Entry 1BVL (X-ray diffraction, 2.87 A resolution); this record covers chains A and B.

== Chain A ==
Protein: HULYS11
Organism: Homo sapiens, Mus musculus
Notes: fragment: fv
Sequence (117 residues; row label = number of the first residue in the row):
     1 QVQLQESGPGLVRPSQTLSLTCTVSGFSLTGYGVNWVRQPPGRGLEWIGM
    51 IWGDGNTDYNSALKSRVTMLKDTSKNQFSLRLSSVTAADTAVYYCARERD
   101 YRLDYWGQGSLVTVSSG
Not modelled in the structure: 117
Disulfide bonds: Cys-22/Cys-95

== Chain B ==
Protein: HULYS11
Organism: Homo sapiens, Mus musculus
Notes: fragment: fv
Sequence (108 residues; each row starts with the number of its first residue):
     1 DIQMTQSPSSLSASVGDRVTITCRASGNIHNYLAWYQQKPGKAPKLLIYY
    51 TTTLADGVPSRFSGSGSGTDYTFTISSLQPEDIATYYCQHFWSTPRTFGQ
   101 GTKVEIKR
Disulfide bonds: Cys-23/Cys-88

== How chain A and chain B interact ==
Contacting residue pairs (29; chain A residue first):
  Asn-35(A) with Arg-96(B)
  Gln-39(A) with Gln-38(B), hydrogen bond; Tyr-87(B)
  Gly-44(A) with Tyr-87(B)
  Leu-45(A) with Gln-38(B); Pro-44(B), hydrophobic; Tyr-87(B), hydrophobic; Phe-98(B)
  Trp-47(A) with Pro-95(B), hydrophobic; Arg-96(B); Phe-98(B)
  Asp-58(A) with Thr-94(B), hydrogen bond
  Tyr-94(A) with Lys-42(B); Ala-43(B), hydrophobic
  Glu-98(A) with Phe-91(B); Arg-96(B), salt bridge
  Tyr-101(A) with Tyr-32(B), hydrophobic; Phe-91(B)
  Arg-102(A) with Leu-46(B); Tyr-49(B)
  Leu-103(A) with Tyr-36(B), hydrogen bond (backbone-side chain); Gln-89(B); Phe-91(B), hydrophobic
  Trp-106(A) with Tyr-36(B); Pro-44(B)
  Gly-107(A) with Ala-43(B)
  Gln-108(A) with Gly-41(B); Lys-42(B); Ala-43(B)
Interface residues without a listed pair, chain A (19 interface residues in all): Val-37, Glu-46, Met-50, Trp-52, Asp-104
Interface residues without a listed pair, chain B (17 interface residues in all): Trp-92

== Summary ==
Chain A and chain B form an interface of 19 and 17 residues respectively; the contacts include 3 hydrogen
bonds and 1 salt bridge. Among the polar pairs are Glu-98(A)/Arg-96(B), Gln-39(A)/Gln-38(B) and
Asp-58(A)/Thr-94(B).
Here chain A is HULYS11 and chain B is HULYS11, both from Homo sapiens, Mus musculus. Entry 1BVL (Humanized
anti-lysozyme fv) was determined by X-ray diffraction.
